Entry 3CZV (X-ray diffraction, 2.00 A resolution); this record covers chain A.

[Chain A]
Name: Carbonic anhydrase 13
Organism: Homo sapiens
Notes: EC 4.2.1.1
Reference sequence: Q8N1Q1 (CAH13_HUMAN); residues 0-261 here correspond to UniProt positions 1-262 (UniProt number = residue number + 1)
Chain sequence (264 residues; numbered -2 to 261; the number before each row is that of its first residue; numbers below 1 keep their minus sign (Gly-2 is residue -2)):
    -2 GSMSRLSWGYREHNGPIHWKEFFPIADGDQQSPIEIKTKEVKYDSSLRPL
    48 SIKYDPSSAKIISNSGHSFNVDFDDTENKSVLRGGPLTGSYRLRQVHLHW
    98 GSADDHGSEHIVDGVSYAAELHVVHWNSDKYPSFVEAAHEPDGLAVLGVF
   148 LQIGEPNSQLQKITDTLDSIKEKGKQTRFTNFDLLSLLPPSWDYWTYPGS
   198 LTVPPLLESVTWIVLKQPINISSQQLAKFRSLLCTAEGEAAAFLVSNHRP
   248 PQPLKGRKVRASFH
Not modelled in the structure: -2 to 3
Differences from the reference sequence: expression tag (-2 to -1)
Bound ions: Zn2+: His94, His96, His119 (together with 5-acetamido-1,3,4-thiadiazole-2-sulfonamide)
Residues lining bound ligands: 5-acetamido-1,3,4-thiadiazole-2-sulfonamide (AZM): Gln92, His94, His96, Glu106, His119, Val121, Phe131, Val143, Ser197, Leu198, Thr199, Val200, Trp209
Swiss-Prot annotation at these positions:
  - active site: His64 (Proton donor/acceptor)
  - binding site (Zn(2+)): His94, His96, His119
  - binding site (substrate): Thr199, Val200

[Overview]
Bound to chain A: 5-acetamido-1,3,4-thiadiazole-2-sulfonamide. The Zn2+ site is built by His94, His96 and
His119. Curated annotation (UniProt) lists active-site residue His64, 3 Zn2+-binding residues and
substrate-binding residues Thr199 and Val200.
Chain A is Carbonic anhydrase 13 (Homo sapiens); the structure, Crystal structure of the human carbonic
anhydrase XIII in complex with acetazolamide, was determined by X-ray diffraction, deposited together with
3D0N.
